Entry 6MUU (electron microscopy, 3.00 A resolution); this record covers chains A and C of the 7 polymer chains in the assembly.

Chain A:
Name: Uncharacterized protein Csm1
From: Thermococcus onnurineus
Reference sequence: B6YWB8 (B6YWB8_THEON); residue numbers follow UniProt; this construct covers 1-777
Chain sequence (791 residues; row label = number of the first residue in the row; numbers below 1 keep their minus sign (Met-13 is residue -13)):
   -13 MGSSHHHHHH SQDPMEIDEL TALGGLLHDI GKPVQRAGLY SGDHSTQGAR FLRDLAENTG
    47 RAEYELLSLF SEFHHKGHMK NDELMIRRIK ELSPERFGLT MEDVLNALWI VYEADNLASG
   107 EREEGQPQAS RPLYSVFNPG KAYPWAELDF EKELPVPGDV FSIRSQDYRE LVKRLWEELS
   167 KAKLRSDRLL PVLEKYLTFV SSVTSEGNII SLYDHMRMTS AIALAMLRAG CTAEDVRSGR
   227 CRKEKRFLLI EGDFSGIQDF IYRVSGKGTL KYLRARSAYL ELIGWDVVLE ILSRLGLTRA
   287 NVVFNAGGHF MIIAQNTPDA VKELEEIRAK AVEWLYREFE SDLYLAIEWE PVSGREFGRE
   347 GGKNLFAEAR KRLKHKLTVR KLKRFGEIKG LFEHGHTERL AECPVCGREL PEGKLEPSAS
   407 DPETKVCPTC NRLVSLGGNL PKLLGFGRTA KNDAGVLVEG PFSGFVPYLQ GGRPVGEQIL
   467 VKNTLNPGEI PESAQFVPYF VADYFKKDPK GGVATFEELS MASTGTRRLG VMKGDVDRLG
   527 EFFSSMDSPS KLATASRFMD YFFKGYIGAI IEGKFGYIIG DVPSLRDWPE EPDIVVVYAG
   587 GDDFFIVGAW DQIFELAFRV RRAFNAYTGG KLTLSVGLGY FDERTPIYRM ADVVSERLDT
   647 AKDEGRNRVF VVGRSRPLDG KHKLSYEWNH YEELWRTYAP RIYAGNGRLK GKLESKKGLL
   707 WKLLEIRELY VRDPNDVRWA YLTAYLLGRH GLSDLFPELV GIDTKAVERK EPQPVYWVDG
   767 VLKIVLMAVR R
Disordered / not traced: -13 to -3
Sequence notes: initiating methionine (-13); expression tag (-12 to 0)
Bound ions: Zn2+: Cys389, Cys392, Cys413
UniProt features mapped onto this chain:
  - mutagenesis: Asp15 (D15N: Loss of ssDNase activity)
What the authors report for this chain:
  - catalytic residues: His14, Asp15
  - mutagenesis - E107A, E109A/E110A: increased catalytic activity on ssDNA
  - conformationally variable residues (order/disorder transition): Glu107 to Ala115
  - mutagenesis - H14A/D15A, K18A, H60A/H61A, D101A, R108A: abolished catalytic activity on ssDNA

Chain C:
Name: Uncharacterized protein Csm3
From: Thermococcus onnurineus
Reference sequence: B6YWC0 (B6YWC0_THEON); residue numbers follow UniProt; this construct covers 1-290
Chain sequence (291 residues; each row starts with the number of its first residue; numbering starts at 0):
     0 SMDRRFYGKI VIKGKIKAVT GLHIGSQRDI SEIGGIDNPV IKDPHTGLPY IPGSSLKGRL
    60 RSLFEILVNS RLGEWREKYP SLANYSPGSC RPDNQENCGK FFNRKINRGW IHVCPDYETA
   120 LACPVCRLFG ASGKESNFPS RIIVRDAFLT KEWEEKWRAG EAITEAKIEV GIDRVTSQAN
   180 PRTNERVVAG AEFEFEIIYN VENTTHWRDD IKNLLTAMAL LEDSYLGGSG SRGYGKVKFI
   240 FDSFEFRPLD YYRTGKDEDI VSIDAREKSV SDILSGFDSL FSEVEGKLEA G
Disordered / not traced: 0-3, 27-34, 288-290
Sequence notes: expression tag (0)
Bound ions: Zn2+: His111, Cys113, Cys122, Cys125
What the authors report for this chain:
  - catalytic residues: Asp36 (proposed by the authors, not directly observed)
  - mutagenesis - D36A, D36N: abolished catalytic activity
  - mutagenesis - H22A, K41A, R181A, G226A/G227A: unchanged catalytic activity
  - mutagenesis - K56A/R60A: decreased catalytic activity

How chain A and chain C interact:
Residue-residue contacts (7; chain A residue first):
  Trp707(A) with Ile35(C); Asp36(C), hydrogen bond
  Glu711(A) with Ile35(C)
  Arg718(A) with Trp156(C); Gly159(C)
  Arg724(A) with Gly159(C)
  Arg776(A) with Gln26(C)
Interface residues without a listed pair, chain A (6 interface residues in all): Arg514
Interface residues without a listed pair, chain C (6 interface residues in all): Glu160

Overview:
The chain A/chain C interface involves 6 residues from each chain, with 1 hydrogen bond. The hydrogen-bonded
pair is Trp707(A)-Asp36(C). From the paper: catalytic residues His14(A), Asp15(A) and Asp36(C); H14A/D15A,
K18A and H60A/H61A of chain A, among others, abolish catalytic activity on ssDNA; 14 substitutions were tested
in all.
Chain A is Uncharacterized protein Csm1 and chain C is Uncharacterized protein Csm3, both from Thermococcus
onnurineus; the structure, Cryo-EM structure of Csm-crRNA binary complex in type III-A CRISPR-Cas system, was
determined by electron microscopy, deposited together with 6MUA, 6MUR, 6MUS and 6MUT.
